Entry 3UBV (X-ray diffraction, 3.20 A resolution); this record covers chains A and D of the 3 polymer chains in the assembly.

== Chain A (and D) ==
Name: Hemoglobin-like flavoprotein
Organism: Methylacidiphilum infernorum V4
Notes: chain D of this document is another copy of the same molecule, construct and numbering; everything in this record applies to it too
UniProtKB: B3DUZ7 (B3DUZ7_METI4); residues 2-132 here = UniProt positions 2-132
Chain sequence (131 residues; numbered 2 to 132; the number before each row is that of its first residue):
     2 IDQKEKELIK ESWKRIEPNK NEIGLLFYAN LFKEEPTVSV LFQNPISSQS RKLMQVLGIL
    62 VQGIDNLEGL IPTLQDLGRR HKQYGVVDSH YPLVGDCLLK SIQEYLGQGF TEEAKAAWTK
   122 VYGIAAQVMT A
Metal / ion sites: heme Fe: His82 (together with oxygen molecule)
Residues lining bound ligands:
  - heme (HEM): Leu42, Phe43, Gln44, Asn45, Gln50, Lys53, Leu54, Val57, Leu78, Arg81, His82, Tyr85, Val87, His91, Tyr92, Val95, Tyr123, Ala126, Met130
  - oxygen molecule (OXY): Tyr29, Phe43, Gln50, Leu54, His82

== Interface between chain A and chain D ==
Contacting residue pairs (31):
  Asn22(A) - Tyr106(D)  hydrogen bond
  Glu23(A) - Leu26(D)
  Leu26(A) - Glu23(D)
  Leu26(A) - Leu26(D)  hydrophobic
  Leu26(A) - Leu27(D)
  Leu27(A) - Leu26(D)  hydrophobic
  Leu27(A) - Ile47(D)  hydrophobic
  Leu27(A) - Ser48(D)
  Ala30(A) - Ala30(D)
  Ala30(A) - Phe33(D)
  Ala30(A) - Ile47(D)  hydrophobic
  Asn31(A) - Ile47(D)
  Phe33(A) - Ala30(D)
  Phe33(A) - Lys34(D)
  Lys34(A) - Phe33(D)
  Lys34(A) - Ser40(D)
  Lys34(A) - Phe43(D)  hydrogen bond (side chain-backbone)
  Ser40(A) - Lys34(D)  hydrogen bond (backbone-side chain)
  Val41(A) - Lys34(D)
  Phe43(A) - Lys34(D)  hydrogen bond (backbone-side chain)
  Pro46(A) - Glu105(D)
  Ile47(A) - Leu27(D)  hydrophobic
  Ile47(A) - Ala30(D)  hydrophobic
  Ile47(A) - Asn31(D)
  Ile47(A) - Glu105(D)  hydrogen bond (backbone-side chain)
  Ser48(A) - Leu27(D)
  Ser48(A) - Glu105(D)  hydrogen bond
  Glu105(A) - Pro46(D)
  Glu105(A) - Ile47(D)  hydrogen bond (side chain-backbone)
  Glu105(A) - Ser48(D)  hydrogen bond
  Tyr106(A) - Asn22(D)
Interface residues without a listed pair, chain A (18 interface residues in all): Tyr29, Pro37
Interface residues without a listed pair, chain D (17 interface residues in all): Tyr29, Pro37

== Overview ==
Chain A and chain D form an interface of 18 and 17 residues respectively; the contacts include 8 hydrogen
bonds. Among the polar pairs are Asn22(A)-Tyr106(D), Lys34(A)-Phe43(D) and Ser40(A)-Lys34(D). Ligands of chain
A: heme and oxygen molecule.
Chain A and chain D are both Hemoglobin-like flavoprotein (Methylacidiphilum infernorum V4); the structure,
Oxygen-bound hell's gate globin I by classical hanging drop, was determined by X-ray diffraction (same
publication as 3UBC).
